PDB entry 7AGO | X-ray diffraction, 1.70 A resolution | chain A

# Chain A
Name: N-acetylmuramoyl-L-alanine amidase
Source organism: Mycobacteroides abscessus
UniProt: A0A418LHZ8 (A0A418LHZ8_9MYCO); residues 11-242 here correspond to UniProt positions 41-272 (UniProt number = residue number + 30)
Amino-acid sequence (233 residues; each row starts with the number of its first residue):
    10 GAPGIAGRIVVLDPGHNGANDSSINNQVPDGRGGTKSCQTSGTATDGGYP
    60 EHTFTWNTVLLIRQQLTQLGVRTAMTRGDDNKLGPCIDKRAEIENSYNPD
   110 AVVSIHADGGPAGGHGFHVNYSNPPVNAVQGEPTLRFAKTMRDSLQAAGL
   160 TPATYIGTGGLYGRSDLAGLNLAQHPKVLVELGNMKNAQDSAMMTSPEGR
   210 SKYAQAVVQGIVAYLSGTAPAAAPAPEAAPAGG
Unresolved in the structure: 10-13, 228-242
Disulfides: Cys47-Cys95
Differences from the reference sequence: expression tag (10)
Ion coordination: Zn2+: His25, Glu60, His115
Small-molecule neighbours: alanine / D-alpha-glutamine: His25, Lys45, Gln48, Thr49, Ile96, His115, Arg173, Asp175, Leu176, Ala177, Gly178, Leu188, Glu190
Reported in the primary citation:
  - Zn2+ coordination: His25, Glu60, His115
  - binding site for alanine: Asp117, Arg173, Glu190
  - contacts within the chain: Arg173-Asp175
  - binding site for D-alpha-glutamine: Lys45, Gln48, Ala177, Gly178
  - binding site for Zn2+: His25 (from molecular simulation)

# In short
Ligands of chain A: alanine / D-alpha-glutamine. The Zn2+ site is built by His25, Glu60 and His115. The paper
reports a binding site for D-alpha-glutamine at Lys45, Gln48 and Ala177 among others; a binding site for
alanine at Asp117, Arg173 and Glu190.
Chain A is N-acetylmuramoyl-L-alanine amidase (Mycobacteroides abscessus); the structure, crystal structure of
the N-acetylmuramyl-L-alanine amidase, Ami1, from Mycobacterium abscessus bound to L-Alanine-D-isoglutamine,
was determined by X-ray diffraction together with 7AGL and 7AGM from the same study.
